Entry 5I1N (X-ray diffraction, 1.30 A resolution); this record covers chains D and H of the 8 polymer chains in the assembly.

[Chain D]
Protein: Villin-1
UniProtKB: P02640 (VILI_CHICK); residues 1-35 here correspond to UniProt positions 792-826 (UniProt number = residue number + 791)
Amino-acid sequence (35 residues; each row starts with the number of its first residue):
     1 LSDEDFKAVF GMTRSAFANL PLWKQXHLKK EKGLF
Construct notes: engineered mutation B3Q_26 (Gln817 in P02640), H27 (Asn818 in P02640)
Modified / non-standard residues: B3Q ((3S)-3,6-diamino-6-oxohexanoic acid) at position 26
Curated features (UniProtKB/Swiss-Prot):
  - region: K29 to K32 (Absolutely required for activity)

[Chain H]
Protein: D-Villin headpiece subdomain
Amino-acid sequence (35 residues; each row starts with the number of its first residue):
     1 LSDEDFKAVF GMTRSAFANL PLWKQQHLKK EKGLF
Modified / non-standard residues: L1, L20, L22, L28, L34 (D-leucine; DLE); S2, S15 (D-serine; DSN); D3, D5 (D-aspartic acid; DAS); E4, E31 (D-glutamic acid; DGL); F6, F10, F17, F35 (D-phenylalanine; DPN); K7, K24, K29, K30, K32 (D-lysine; DLY); A8, A16, A18 (D-alanine; DAL); V9 (D-valine; DVA); M12 (D-methionine; MED); T13 (D-threonine; DTH); R14 (D-arginine; DAR); N19 (D-asparagine; DSG); P21 (D-proline; DPR); W23 (D-tryptophan; DTR); Q25, Q26 (D-glutamine; DGN); H27 (D-histidine; DHI)

[Interface between chain D and chain H]
Pairs across the interface (5; chain D residue first):
  L22(D) - S15(H)
  B3Q_26(D) - S15(H)
  B3Q_26(D) - A18(H)
  B3Q_26(D) - N19(H)
  F35(D) - R14(H)
Interface residues without a listed pair, chain D (4 interface residues in all): K30

[In short]
Chain D and chain H each contribute 4 residues to their interface.
Chain D is Villin-1 and chain H is D-Villin headpiece subdomain; the structure, Villin headpiece subdomain
with a Gln26 to beta-3-homoglutamine substitution, was determined by X-ray diffraction, deposited together
with 5I1O, 5I1P and 5I1S.
